Entry 7TQP (X-ray diffraction, 1.95 A resolution); this record covers chain A.

== Chain A ==
Protein: Three-prime repair exonuclease 1
From: Homo sapiens
Notes: EC 3.1.11.2
UniProtKB: Q9NSU2 (TREX1_HUMAN); residues 1-242 here = UniProt positions 1-242
Chain sequence (243 residues; each row starts with the number of its first residue; numbering starts at 0):
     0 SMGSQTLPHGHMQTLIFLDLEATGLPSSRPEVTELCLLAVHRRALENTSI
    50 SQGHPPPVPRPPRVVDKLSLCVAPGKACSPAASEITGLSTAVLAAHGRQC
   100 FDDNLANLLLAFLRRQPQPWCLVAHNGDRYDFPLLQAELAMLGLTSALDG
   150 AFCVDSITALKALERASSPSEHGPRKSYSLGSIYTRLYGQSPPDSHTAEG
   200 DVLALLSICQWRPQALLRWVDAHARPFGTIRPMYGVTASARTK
Disordered / not traced: 0-5, 47-53, 167-173, 237-242
Sequence notes: expression tag (0); engineered mutation Thr5 (Ala in Q9NSU2), His8 (Pro in Q9NSU2), His10 (Pro in Q9NSU2), Leu17 (Phe in Q9NSU2), Leu19 (Met in Q9NSU2), Ser26 (Phe in Q9NSU2), Arg28 (Gln in Q9NSU2), Glu30 (Lys in Q9NSU2), Arg42 (Cys in Q9NSU2), Asn46 (Ser in Q9NSU2), Thr47 (Pro in Q9NSU2), Ser48 (Pro in Q9NSU2), Ile49 (Thr in Q9NSU2), His53 (Pro in Q9NSU2), Pro56 (Thr in Q9NSU2), Arg59 (Pro in Q9NSU2)
Curated features (UniProtKB/Swiss-Prot):
  - active site: His195 (Proton donor/acceptor)
  - binding site (Mg(2+)): Asp18, Glu20, Asp200
  - binding site (substrate): Glu20, Ala21, Tyr129, Asp200
  - modified residue (Phosphoserine): Ser78, Ser167
  - natural variant: Asp18 (D18N: In CHBL1 and AGS1), Arg114 (R114H: In AGS1 and SLE), Val122 (V122A: In AGS1), Ala158 (A158V: In SLE), Glu198 (E198K: In AGS1), Asp200 (D200DD: In AGS1; D200H: In AGS1 and SLE; D200N: In AGS1), Val201 (V201D: In AGS1), Gly227 (G227S: In SLE), Arg240 (R240S: In SLE)
  - mutagenesis: Lys66 (K66R: No effect on ubiquitination), Lys75 (K75R: Reduces ubiquitination), Lys160 (K160R: Reduces ubiquitination), Lys175 (K175R: Reduces ubiquitination), Lys242 (K242R: Reduces ubiquitination)
Reported in the primary citation:
  - disease-associated variants - D18H, D18N, R97H, R114H, H195Q, H195Y, D200H, D200N (proposed by the authors, not directly observed)
  - catalytic residues: Asp18, His195, Asp200 (citing earlier work)
  - disease-associated variants - E198K: decreased binding to cGAS-DNA condensates (citing earlier work)
  - disease-associated variants - R128H: decreased binding to DNA
  - disease-associated variants - K160R: increased binding to DNA
  - disease-associated variants - T13N (4-8 degC), T32R (4-8 degC), R185C (4-8 degC), D220G (4-8 degC): decreased stability
  - disease-associated variants - L92Q: unchanged stability

== Overview ==
From UniProt: active-site residue His195, 3 Mg2+-binding residues, 4 substrate-binding residues and 5
mutagenesis sites. From the paper: catalytic residues Asp18, His195 and Asp200; T13N, T32R and R185C, among
others, reduce stability; 8 substitutions were tested in all.
Chain A is Three-prime repair exonuclease 1 (Homo sapiens); the structure, Structure of human TREX1, was
determined by X-ray diffraction, deposited together with 7TQN, 7TQO and 7TQQ.
